PDB entry 7YG2 | electron microscopy, 3.32 A resolution | chains B and K of the 12 polymer chains in the assembly

# Chain B (and K)
Molecule: Immunoglobulin heavy constant mu
From: Homo sapiens
Notes: chain K of this document is another copy of the same molecule, construct and numbering; everything in this record applies to it too
UniProtKB: P01871 (IGHM_HUMAN); residues 229-576 here correspond to UniProt positions 106-453 (UniProt number = residue number - 123)
Sequence (383 residues; row label = number of the first residue in the row):
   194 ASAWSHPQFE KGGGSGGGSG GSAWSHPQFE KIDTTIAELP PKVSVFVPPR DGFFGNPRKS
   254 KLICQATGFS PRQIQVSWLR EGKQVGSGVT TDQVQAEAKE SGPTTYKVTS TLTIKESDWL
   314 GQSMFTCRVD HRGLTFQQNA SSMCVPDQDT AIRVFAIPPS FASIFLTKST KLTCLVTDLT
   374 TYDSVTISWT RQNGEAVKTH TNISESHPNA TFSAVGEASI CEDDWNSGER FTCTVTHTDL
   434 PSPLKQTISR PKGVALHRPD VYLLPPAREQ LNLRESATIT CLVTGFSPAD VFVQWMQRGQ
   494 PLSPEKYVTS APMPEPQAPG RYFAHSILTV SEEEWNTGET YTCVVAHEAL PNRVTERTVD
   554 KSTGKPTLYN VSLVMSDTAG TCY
Unresolved in the structure: 194-344, 573-576 (chain K: 194-344, 447-448, 570-576)
Construct notes: expression tag (194-228)
Disulfides: Cys367-Cys426, Cys474-Cys536
Covalent attachments: N-acetylglucosamine (NAG) linked to Asn563
Swiss-Prot annotation at these positions:
  - glycosylation (N-linked (GlcNAc...) asparagine): Asn332 (complex), Asn395, Asn402

# How chain B and chain K interact
Contacting residue pairs - 4 pairs, chain B then chain K:
  Val564(B) with Leu566(K), hydrophobic
  Leu566(B) with Val564(K), hydrophobic; Leu566(K), hydrophobic
  Thr571(B) with Arg467(K), hydrogen bond
Interface residues without a listed pair, chain B (6 interface residues in all): Met568, Asp570, Ala572
Interface residues without a listed pair, chain K (5 interface residues in all): Tyr562, Met568

# Summary
Chain B and chain K form an interface of 6 and 5 residues respectively; the contacts include 1 hydrogen bond.
The hydrogen-bonded pair is Thr571(B)-Arg467(K). Covalently linked N-acetylglucosamine: at Asn563(B).
Both chains are Immunoglobulin heavy constant mu (Homo sapiens). Entry 7YG2 (Cryo-EM structure of human IgM-Fc
in complex with the J chain and the DBL domain of ...) was determined by electron microscopy (same publication
as 7Y0H, 7Y0J and 7Y09).
